Entry 9C3A (electron microscopy, 3.10 A resolution); this record covers chains G and R of the 19 polymer chains in the assembly.

# Chain G
Molecule: Major capsid protein
From: Shigella phage Sf14
Reference sequence: A0A2K9VK95 (A0A2K9VK95_9CAUD); residues 1-367 here = UniProt positions 1-367
Chain sequence (367 residues; numbered 1 to 367; the number before each row is that of its first residue):
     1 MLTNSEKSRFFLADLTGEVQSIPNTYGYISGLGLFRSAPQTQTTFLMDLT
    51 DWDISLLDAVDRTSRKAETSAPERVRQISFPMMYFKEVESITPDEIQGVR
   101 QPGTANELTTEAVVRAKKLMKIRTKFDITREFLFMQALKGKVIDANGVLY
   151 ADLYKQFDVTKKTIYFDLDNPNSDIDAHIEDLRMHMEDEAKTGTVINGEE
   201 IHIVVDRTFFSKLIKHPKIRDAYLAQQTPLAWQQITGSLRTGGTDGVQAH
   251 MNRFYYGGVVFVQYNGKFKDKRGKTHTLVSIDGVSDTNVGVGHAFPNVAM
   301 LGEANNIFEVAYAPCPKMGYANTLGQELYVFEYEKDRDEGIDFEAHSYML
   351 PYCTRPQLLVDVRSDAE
Disordered / not traced: 1

# Chain R
Molecule: Putative structural protein
From: Shigella phage Sf14
Reference sequence: A0A2K9VKC2 (A0A2K9VKC2_9CAUD); residue numbers follow UniProt; this construct covers 1-125
Chain sequence (125 residues; row label = number of the first residue in the row):
     1 MAYQGFTKLGEREPLNDIILWEEITPTGHSRKEYAPVASTEYRVGEVLKA
    51 DGSKVAAGQEAQADSVCIVNFYADLQLSYHGQLKVVGIYRDAELKDLLKL
   101 ESGVDAAAVKSALKAKGIDFVPTGL
Disordered / not traced: 1

# Chain G / chain R interface
Contacting residue pairs - 11 pairs, chain G then chain R:
  Thr43(G) with His80(R), hydrogen bond (side chain-backbone); Gly81(R)
  Thr44(G) with Gly81(R)
  Pro81(G) with Leu77(R), hydrophobic
  Lys86(G) with Pro26(R), hydrogen bond (side chain-backbone)
  Val148(G) with Leu83(R), hydrophobic
  Tyr150(G) with Leu83(R), hydrophobic
  Glu344(G) with Pro26(R)
  Tyr348(G) with His80(R); Gly81(R); Gln82(R), hydrogen bond
Other interface residues (no listed pair), chain G (10 interface residues in all): Val88, Leu149
Other interface residues (no listed pair), chain R (8 interface residues in all): Thr27, Tyr79

# Overview
Chain G and chain R form an interface of 10 and 8 residues respectively, with 3 hydrogen bonds. Polar contacts
include Thr43(G)-His80(R), Lys86(G)-Pro26(R) and Tyr348(G)-Gln82(R).
Here chain G is Major capsid protein and chain R is Putative structural protein, both from Shigella phage
Sf14. Entry 9C3A (Bacteriophage Sf14 Capsid Empty Icosahedral reconstruction) was determined by electron
microscopy (same publication as 9C2D, 9C39 and 9C3B).
